Entry 4ZXV (X-ray diffraction, 3.00 A resolution); this record covers chains C and D of the 4 polymer chains in the assembly.

== Chain C (and D) ==
Protein: DnmZ
From: Streptomyces peucetius
Notes: EC 1.14.13.187; chain D of this document is another copy of the same molecule, construct and numbering; everything in this record applies to it too
Chain sequence (425 residues; each row starts with the number of its first residue; numbers below 1 keep their minus sign (Met-19 is residue -19)):
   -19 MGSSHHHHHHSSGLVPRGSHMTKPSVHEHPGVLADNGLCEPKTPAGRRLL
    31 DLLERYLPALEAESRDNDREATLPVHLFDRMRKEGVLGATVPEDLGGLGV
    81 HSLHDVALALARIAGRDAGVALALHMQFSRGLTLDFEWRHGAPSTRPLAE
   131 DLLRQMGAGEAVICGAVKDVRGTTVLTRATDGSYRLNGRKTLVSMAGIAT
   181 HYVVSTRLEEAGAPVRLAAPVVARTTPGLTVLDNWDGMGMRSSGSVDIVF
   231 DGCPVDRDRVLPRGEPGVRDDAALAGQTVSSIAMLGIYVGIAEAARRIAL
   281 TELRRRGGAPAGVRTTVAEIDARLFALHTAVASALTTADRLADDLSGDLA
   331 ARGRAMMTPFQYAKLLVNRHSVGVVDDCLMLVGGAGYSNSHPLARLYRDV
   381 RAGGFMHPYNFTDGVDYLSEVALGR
Disordered / not traced: -19 to 9, 160-162, 246-247 (chain D: -19 to 9, 192)
What the authors report for this chain:
  - specificity-determining residues: Met106 (proposed by the authors, not directly observed)

== Interface between chain C and chain D ==
Contacting residue pairs - 64 pairs, chain C then chain D:
  Ala14(C) - Ser313(D)
  Asp15(C) - Ser313(D)  hydrogen bond (backbone-side chain)
  Asp15(C) - Thr316(D)
  Asp15(C) - Thr317(D)  hydrogen bond
  Asp15(C) - Arg320(D)  salt bridge
  Asn16(C) - Asn16(D)
  Arg276(C) - Ala402(D)
  Leu280(C) - Ala402(D)
  Leu280(C) - Leu403(D)  hydrophobic
  Leu283(C) - Leu403(D)  hydrophobic
  Arg284(C) - Ala402(D)
  Arg284(C) - Leu403(D)
  Ala289(C) - Leu403(D)  hydrophobic
  Arg294(C) - Val395(D)
  Arg294(C) - Asp396(D)  hydrogen bond (side chain-backbone)
  Arg294(C) - Ser399(D)  hydrogen bond
  Arg294(C) - Glu400(D)
  Arg294(C) - Arg405(D)
  Thr295(C) - Phe391(D)
  Thr295(C) - Val395(D)
  Val297(C) - Ser399(D)
  Val297(C) - Ala402(D)  hydrophobic
  Ala298(C) - Leu345(D)
  Ala298(C) - Val395(D)  hydrophobic
  Asp301(C) - Tyr342(D)  hydrogen bond
  Asp301(C) - Ala402(D)
  Ala302(C) - Tyr342(D)  hydrophobic
  Ala302(C) - Leu345(D)  hydrophobic
  Ala302(C) - Leu346(D)
  Phe305(C) - Ala310(D)
  Phe305(C) - Ser313(D)
  Phe305(C) - Ala314(D)
  Phe305(C) - Pro339(D)  hydrophobic
  Phe305(C) - Tyr342(D)  hydrophobic
  Ala306(C) - Leu346(D)  hydrophobic
  Thr309(C) - Thr309(D)
  Thr309(C) - Ala310(D)  hydrogen bond (side chain-backbone)
  Thr309(C) - Ser313(D)
  Ala310(C) - Phe305(D)
  Ala310(C) - Thr309(D)  hydrogen bond (backbone-side chain)
  Ser313(C) - Asp15(D)  hydrogen bond (side chain-backbone)
  Ser313(C) - Phe305(D)
  Ser313(C) - Thr309(D)
  Thr316(C) - Asp15(D)
  Thr316(C) - Asn16(D)
  Thr317(C) - Asp15(D)  hydrogen bond
  Arg320(C) - Asp15(D)  salt bridge
  Tyr342(C) - Asp301(D)
  Tyr342(C) - Ala302(D)  hydrophobic
  Tyr342(C) - Phe305(D)  hydrophobic
  Leu346(C) - Ala306(D)  hydrophobic
  Arg349(C) - Arg349(D)
  Phe391(C) - Thr295(D)
  Val395(C) - Thr295(D)
  Asp396(C) - Arg294(D)
  Ser399(C) - Arg294(D)  hydrogen bond
  Glu400(C) - Arg294(D)
  Ala402(C) - Arg276(D)
  Ala402(C) - Leu280(D)
  Ala402(C) - Val297(D)  hydrophobic
  Ala402(C) - Asp301(D)
  Leu403(C) - Ala289(D)  hydrophobic
  Leu403(C) - Arg294(D)
  Arg405(C) - Arg294(D)  hydrogen bond (backbone-side chain)
Also at the interface, not in a pair above, chain C (39 interface residues in all): Val12, Glu299, Ala314, Pro339, Leu345, Leu398
Also at the interface, not in a pair above, chain D (39 interface residues in all): Val12, Ala14, Leu283, Ala298, Glu299, Ala343, Leu398

== Overview ==
Chain C and chain D each contribute 39 residues to their interface, with 11 hydrogen bonds and 2 salt bridges.
Among the polar pairs are Asp15(C)-Arg320(D), Asp15(C)-Ser313(D) and Asp15(C)-Thr317(D). From the paper: the
specificity determinant Met106(C).
Chain C and chain D are both DnmZ (Streptomyces peucetius); the structure, Streptomyces peucetius
nitrososynthase DnmZ in ligand-free state, was determined by X-ray diffraction together with 4ZYJ from the
same study.
